PDB entry 8F6Z | electron microscopy, 2.70 A resolution | chains C and D of the 5 polymer chains in the assembly

# Chain C
Molecule: Acetylcholine receptor subunit beta
Organism: Tetronarce californica
UniProtKB: P02712 (ACHB_TETCF); residues 1-469 here correspond to UniProt positions 25-493 (UniProt number = residue number + 24)
Amino-acid sequence (469 residues; row label = number of the first residue in the row):
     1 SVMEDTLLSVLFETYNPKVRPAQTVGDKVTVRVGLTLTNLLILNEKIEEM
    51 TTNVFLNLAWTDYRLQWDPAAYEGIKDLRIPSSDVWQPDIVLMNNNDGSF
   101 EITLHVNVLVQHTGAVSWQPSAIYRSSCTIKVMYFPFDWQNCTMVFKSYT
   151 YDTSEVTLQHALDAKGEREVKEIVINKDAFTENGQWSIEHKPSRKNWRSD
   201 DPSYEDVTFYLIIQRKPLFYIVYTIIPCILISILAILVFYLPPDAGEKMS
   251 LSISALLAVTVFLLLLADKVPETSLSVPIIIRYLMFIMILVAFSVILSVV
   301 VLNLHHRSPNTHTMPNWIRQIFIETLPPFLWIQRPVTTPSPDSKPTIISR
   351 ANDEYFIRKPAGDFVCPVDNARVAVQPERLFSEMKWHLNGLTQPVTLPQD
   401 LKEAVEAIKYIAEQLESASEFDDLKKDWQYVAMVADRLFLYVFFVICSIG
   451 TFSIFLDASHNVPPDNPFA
Not modelled in the structure: 335-397
Disulfides: Cys128-Cys142
Covalently attached groups: N-acetylglucosamine (NAG) linked to Asn141
Curated features (UniProtKB/Swiss-Prot):
  - modified residue: Tyr355 (Phosphotyrosine)
  - glycosylation: Asn141 (N-linked (GlcNAc...) asparagine)

# Chain D
Molecule: Acetylcholine receptor subunit alpha
Organism: Tetronarce californica
UniProtKB: P02710 (ACHA_TETCF); residues 1-433 here correspond to UniProt positions 25-457 (UniProt number = residue number + 24)
Amino-acid sequence (433 residues; each row starts with the number of its first residue):
     1 SEHETRLVANLLENYNKVIRPVEHHTHFVDITVGLQLIQLISVDEVNQIV
    51 ETNVRLRQQWIDVRLRWNPADYGGIKKIRLPSDDVWLPDLVLYNNADGDF
   101 AIVHMTKLLLDYTGKIMWTPPAIFKSYCEIIVTHFPFDQQNCTMKLGIWT
   151 YDGTKVSISPESDRPDLSTFMESGEWVMKDYRGWKHWVYYTCCPDTPYLD
   201 ITYHFIMQRIPLYFVVNVIIPCLLFSFLTGLVFYLPTDSGEKMTLSISVL
   251 LSLTVFLLVIVELIPSTSSAVPLIGKYMLFTMIFVISSIIITVVVINTHH
   301 RSPSTHTMPQWVRKIFIDTIPNVMFFSTMKRASKEKQENKIFADDIDISD
   351 ISGKQVTGEVIFQTPLIKNPDVKSAIEGVKYIAEHMKSDEESSNAAEEWK
   401 YVAMVIDHILLCVFMLICIIGTVSVFAGRLIEL
Not modelled in the structure: 332-369, 427-433
Disulfides: Cys128-Cys142, Cys192-Cys193
Covalently attached groups: glycan linked to Asn141
Residues lining bound ligands: succinyldicholine (SCK; 2,2'-[(1,4-dioxobutane-1,4-diyl)bis(oxy)]bis(N,N,N-trimethylethanaminium)): Tyr93, Trp149, Thr150, Tyr190, Cys192, Cys193, Tyr198
Curated features (UniProtKB/Swiss-Prot):
  - glycosylation: Asn141 (N-linked (GlcNAc...) asparagine)

# How chain C and chain D interact
Pairs across the interface (119):
  Thr14(C) - Thr5(D)
  Asn16(C) - Val8(D)
  Lys18(C) - Pro81(D)
  Lys18(C) - Asp84(D)  salt bridge
  Val19(C) - Ser1(D)
  Val19(C) - Glu4(D)
  Val19(C) - Thr5(D)
  Arg20(C) - Ser1(D)
  Pro21(C) - Ser1(D)
  Ala22(C) - Ser1(D)
  Gln23(C) - Glu2(D)
  Val25(C) - His3(D)
  Val25(C) - Gly73(D)
  Val25(C) - Ile75(D)  hydrophobic
  Tyr63(C) - Ser1(D)  hydrogen bond (side chain-backbone)
  Tyr63(C) - Glu2(D)  hydrogen bond (side chain-backbone)
  Met93(C) - Arg55(D)
  Asn96(C) - Gln39(D)  hydrogen bond
  Asn96(C) - Ile41(D)
  Gly98(C) - His104(D)  hydrogen bond (backbone-side chain)
  Gly98(C) - Ile123(D)
  Phe100(C) - Arg55(D)
  Phe100(C) - Pro121(D)  hydrophobic
  Ser127(C) - Gln39(D)
  Ser127(C) - Met171(D)
  Tyr149(C) - Arg55(D)
  Tyr149(C) - Thr106(D)
  Tyr149(C) - Thr119(D)  hydrogen bond (side chain-backbone)
  Tyr149(C) - Pro120(D)
  Tyr149(C) - Pro121(D)
  Thr150(C) - Arg79(D)  hydrogen bond (backbone-side chain)
  Thr150(C) - Lys107(D)
  Tyr151(C) - Arg79(D)
  Asp152(C) - Arg79(D)  salt bridge
  Glu155(C) - Arg79(D)  salt bridge
  Arg198(C) - Thr169(D)
  Gly246(C) - Glu241(D)
  Glu247(C) - Glu241(D)
  Lys248(C) - Glu241(D)  hydrogen bond (backbone-side chain)
  Met249(C) - Leu235(D)  hydrophobic
  Met249(C) - Glu241(D)  hydrogen bond (backbone-side chain)
  Ile253(C) - Leu245(D)  hydrophobic
  Ile253(C) - Ser248(D)
  Leu256(C) - Phe225(D)  hydrophobic
  Leu256(C) - Leu228(D)  hydrophobic
  Leu257(C) - Phe225(D)  hydrophobic
  Leu257(C) - Ser252(D)
  Thr260(C) - Phe225(D)
  Thr260(C) - Phe256(D)
  Leu263(C) - Pro221(D)  hydrophobic
  Leu264(C) - Val255(D)  hydrophobic
  Leu264(C) - Phe256(D)  hydrophobic
  Ala267(C) - Tyr213(D)  hydrogen bond (backbone-side chain)
  Ala267(C) - Asn217(D)
  Pro271(C) - Tyr213(D)
  Glu272(C) - Glu175(D)
  Glu272(C) - Tyr213(D)
  Glu272(C) - Phe214(D)
  Thr273(C) - Gly174(D)
  Thr273(C) - Glu175(D)
  Thr273(C) - Tyr213(D)
  Ser274(C) - Gly174(D)  hydrogen bond (backbone-backbone)
  Ser274(C) - Ile210(D)  hydrogen bond (side chain-backbone)
  Ser274(C) - Leu212(D)
  Ser274(C) - Tyr213(D)  hydrogen bond (side chain-backbone)
  Leu275(C) - Gly174(D)
  Ser276(C) - Leu212(D)
  Val277(C) - Leu212(D)  hydrophobic
  Val277(C) - Val216(D)  hydrophobic
  Ile281(C) - Val216(D)  hydrophobic
  Met285(C) - Val216(D)
  Met285(C) - Ile220(D)  hydrophobic
  Met288(C) - Pro221(D)  hydrophobic
  Met288(C) - Leu224(D)  hydrophobic
  Ile289(C) - Leu224(D)  hydrophobic
  Ala292(C) - Leu228(D)
  Val295(C) - Leu231(D)
  Val295(C) - Leu245(D)  hydrophobic
  Ile296(C) - Phe227(D)  hydrophobic
  Ile296(C) - Leu228(D)  hydrophobic
  Ile296(C) - Leu231(D)  hydrophobic
  Val299(C) - Leu231(D)  hydrophobic
  Val299(C) - Tyr234(D)
  Val299(C) - Leu235(D)  hydrophobic
  Val300(C) - Tyr234(D)  hydrophobic
  Leu302(C) - Leu235(D)  hydrophobic
  Leu302(C) - Pro236(D)
  Leu302(C) - Glu241(D)
  Asn303(C) - Tyr234(D)  hydrogen bond (side chain-backbone)
  Asn303(C) - Pro236(D)
  His306(C) - Pro236(D)
  His306(C) - Asp238(D)
  His306(C) - Ser239(D)
  Arg307(C) - Tyr234(D)  hydrogen bond
  Arg307(C) - Thr328(D)  hydrogen bond
  Pro309(C) - Lys330(D)  hydrogen bond (backbone-side chain)
  Asn310(C) - Glu397(D)
  Thr311(C) - Met329(D)
  Thr311(C) - Lys330(D)  hydrogen bond (backbone-backbone)
  Thr311(C) - Met404(D)
  His312(C) - Thr328(D)
  His312(C) - Lys330(D)
  His312(C) - Met404(D)
  Thr313(C) - Thr328(D)  hydrogen bond (backbone-backbone)
  Thr313(C) - Lys330(D)
  Asp400(C) - Lys373(D)
  Asp400(C) - Ile376(D)
  Glu403(C) - Lys380(D)
  Ala404(C) - Ile376(D)  hydrophobic
  Ala407(C) - Val379(D)  hydrophobic
  Ala407(C) - Ala383(D)  hydrophobic
  Ile408(C) - Val379(D)  hydrophobic
  Tyr410(C) - Ala383(D)
  Tyr410(C) - Lys387(D)
  Tyr410(C) - Glu390(D)
  Ile411(C) - Ile382(D)  hydrophobic
  Ile411(C) - Met386(D)  hydrophobic
  Gln414(C) - Met386(D)
  Gln414(C) - Glu390(D)  hydrogen bond
Also at the interface, not in a pair above, chain C (75 interface residues in all): Lys46, Glu48, Arg64, Asn95, Asp97, Ser250, Val270, Ser308, Pro315, Leu401
Also at the interface, not in a pair above, chain D (70 interface residues in all): Tyr72, Gly74, Ser173, Pro211, Thr244, Val259, Tyr401

# In short
Chain C and chain D form an interface of 75 and 70 residues respectively, with 19 hydrogen bonds and 3 salt
bridges. Polar pairs include Lys18(C)-Asp84(D), Asp152(C)-Arg79(D) and Glu155(C)-Arg79(D). Chain D binds
succinyldicholine. N-acetylglucosamine is covalently linked to Asn141(C).
Chain C is Acetylcholine receptor subunit beta and chain D is Acetylcholine receptor subunit alpha, both from
Tetronarce californica; the structure, Cryo-EM structure of Torpedo nicotinic acetylcholine receptor in
complex with succinylcholine, desensitized-like state, was determined by electron microscopy (same publication
as 8ESK, 8F2S and 8F6Y).
